6OET - chains A and G of the 10 polymer chains in the assembly; structure by electron microscopy, 3.40 A resolution.

Chain A:
Molecule: V(D)J recombination-activating protein 1
From: Mus musculus
Notes: EC 3.1.-.-, 2.3.2.27
UniProt: P15919 (RAG1_MOUSE); residue numbers follow UniProt; this construct covers 1-1040
Amino-acid sequence (1040 residues; row label = number of the first residue in the row):
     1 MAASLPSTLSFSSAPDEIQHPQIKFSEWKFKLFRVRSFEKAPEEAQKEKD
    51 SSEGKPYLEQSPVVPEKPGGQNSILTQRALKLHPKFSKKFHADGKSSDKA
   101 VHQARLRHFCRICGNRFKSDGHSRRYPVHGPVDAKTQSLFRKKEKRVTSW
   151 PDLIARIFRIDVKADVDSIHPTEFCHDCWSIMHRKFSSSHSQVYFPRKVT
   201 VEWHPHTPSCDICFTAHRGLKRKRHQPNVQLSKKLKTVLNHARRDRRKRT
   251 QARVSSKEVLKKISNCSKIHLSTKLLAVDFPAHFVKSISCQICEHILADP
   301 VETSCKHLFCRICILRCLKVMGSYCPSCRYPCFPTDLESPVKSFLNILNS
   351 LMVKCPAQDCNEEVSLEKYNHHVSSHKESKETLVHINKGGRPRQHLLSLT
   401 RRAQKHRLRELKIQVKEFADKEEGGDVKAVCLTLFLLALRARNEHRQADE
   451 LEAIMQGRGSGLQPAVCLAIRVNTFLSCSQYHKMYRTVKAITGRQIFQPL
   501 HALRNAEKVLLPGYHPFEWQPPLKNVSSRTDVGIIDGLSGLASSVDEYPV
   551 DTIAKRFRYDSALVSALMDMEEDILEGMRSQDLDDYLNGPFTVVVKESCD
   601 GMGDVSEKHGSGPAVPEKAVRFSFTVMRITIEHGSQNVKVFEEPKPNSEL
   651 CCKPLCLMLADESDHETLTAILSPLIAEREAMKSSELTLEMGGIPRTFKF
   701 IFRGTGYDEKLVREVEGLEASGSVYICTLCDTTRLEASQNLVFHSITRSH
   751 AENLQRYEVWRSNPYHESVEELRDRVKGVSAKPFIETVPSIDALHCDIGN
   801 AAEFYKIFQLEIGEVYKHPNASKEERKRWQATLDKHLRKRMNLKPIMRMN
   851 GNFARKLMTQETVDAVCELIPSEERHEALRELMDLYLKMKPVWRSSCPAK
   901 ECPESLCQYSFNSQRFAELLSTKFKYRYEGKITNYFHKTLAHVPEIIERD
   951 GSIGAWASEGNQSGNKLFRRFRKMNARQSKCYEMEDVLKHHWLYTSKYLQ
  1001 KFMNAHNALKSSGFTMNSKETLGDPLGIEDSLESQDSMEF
Disordered / not traced: 1-390, 1009-1040
Sequence notes: engineered mutation Gln962 (Glu in P15919)
Metal / ion sites: Ca2+: Asp600, Gly601 (shared with 1 residue of chain F); Zn2+: Cys727, Cys730, His937, His942
Curated features (UniProtKB/Swiss-Prot):
  - zinc finger: Cys290 to Arg329 (RING-type), Leu351 to Lys380 (RAG1-type)
  - DNA-binding region: Gly389 to Gln456 (NBD)
  - binding site (Zn(2+)): Cys266, His270, Cys290, Cys293, His295, Cys305, His307, Cys310, Cys313, Cys325, Cys328, Cys355, Cys360, His372, His376
  - binding site (a divalent metal cation): Asp600, Asp708
  - site: Trp893 (Essential for DNA hairpin formation, participates in base-stacking interactions near the cleavage site)
  - cross-link: Lys233 (Glycyl lysine isopeptide (Lys-Gly) (interchain with G-Cter in ubiquitin))
From the paper describing this entry:
  - mutagenesis - E962Q: abolished catalytic activity (disintegration reaction) (citing earlier work)
  - mutagenesis - R848A (2 fold): increased catalytic activity on disintegration
  - mutagenesis - R848A (3 fold): increased catalytic activity (strand-transfer reaction)

Chain G:
Molecule: 61-nt DNA strand
Sequence (61 nucleotides; numbered 1 to 61; the number before each row is that of its first residue):
     1 CGGGTTTTTGTCTGGCTTCACACTTGATTTGCATCACTGTGCGCCGCAGG
    51 CCAGATCCAGG
Disordered / not traced: 1-2
Metal / ion sites: Ca2+: DC42 (shared with 2 residues of chain C)

Chain A / chain G interface:
Contacting residue pairs (39; chain A residue first):
  Arg391(A) with DT5(G), hydrogen bond to the base; DT6(G), hydrogen bond to the base; DT7(G), hydrogen bond to the base; DT8(G), hydrogen bond to the sugar
  Pro392(A) with DT7(G), sugar contact
  Arg393(A) with DT7(G), phosphate contact
  Gln394(A) with DT8(G), hydrogen bond to the phosphate
  Leu399(A) with DT9(G), phosphate contact
  Thr400(A) with DT9(G), phosphate contact
  Arg402(A) with DT11(G), hydrogen bond to the base
  Ala403(A) with DT9(G), phosphate contact
  His406(A) with DT7(G), salt bridge to the phosphate; DT8(G), phosphate contact
  Arg407(A) with DT7(G), salt bridge to the phosphate; DT8(G), salt bridge to the phosphate
  Tyr485(A) with DG31(G), hydrogen bond to the phosphate
  Lys489(A) with DT30(G), phosphate contact; DG31(G), salt bridge to the phosphate
  Gln495(A) with DT30(G), phosphate contact
  Pro499(A) with DT30(G), phosphate contact
  His501(A) with DT30(G), salt bridge to the phosphate
  Ser606(A) with DG39(G), phosphate contact
  Lys608(A) with DT38(G), phosphate contact
  His609(A) with DC37(G), phosphate contact; DT38(G), hydrogen bond to the phosphate
  Gly610(A) with DC37(G), phosphate contact
  Ala720(A) with DG50(G), phosphate contact; DC51(G), phosphate contact
  Gly722(A) with DC51(G), sugar contact
  Ser723(A) with DC51(G), phosphate contact; DC52(G), phosphate contact
  Val724(A) with DC52(G), hydrogen bond to the phosphate
  Arg773(A) with DC52(G), salt bridge to the phosphate
  Met847(A) with DC45(G), base contact; DG46(G), base contact
  Arg848(A) with DG46(G), base contact
  Gln978(A) with DC37(G), sugar contact; DT38(G), hydrogen bond to the sugar
  Ser979(A) with DA36(G), base contact
Other interface residues (no listed pair), chain A (30 interface residues in all): Ser611, Ser721
Other interface residues (no listed pair), chain G (20 interface residues in all): DG10, DT29, DG49

In short:
30 residues of chain A and 20 residues of chain G are in contact, with 10 hydrogen bonds and 6 salt bridges.
Among the polar pairs are Arg391(A)-DT5(G), Arg391(A)-DT6(G) and Arg391(A)-DT7(G). From the paper: E962Q of
chain A abolishes catalytic activity (disintegration reaction); R848A of chain A increases catalytic activity
on disintegration.
Here chain A is V(D)J recombination-activating protein 1 (Mus musculus) and chain G is a 61-nt DNA strand.
Entry 6OET (Cryo-EM structure of mouse RAG1/2 STC complex) was determined by electron microscopy (same
publication as 6OES).
